Entry 3B1R (X-ray diffraction, 2.00 A resolution); this record covers chains A and D.

[Chain A (and D)]
Protein: Ribokinase, putative
Source organism: Burkholderia thailandensis
Notes: EC 2.7.1.143; chain D of this document is another copy of the same molecule, construct and numbering; everything in this record applies to it too
UniProt: Q2SZE4 (Q2SZE4_BURTA); numbering as in UniProt (aligned over 1-312)
Amino-acid sequence (320 residues; each row starts with the number of its first residue; numbers below 1 keep their minus sign (Met-7 is residue -7)):
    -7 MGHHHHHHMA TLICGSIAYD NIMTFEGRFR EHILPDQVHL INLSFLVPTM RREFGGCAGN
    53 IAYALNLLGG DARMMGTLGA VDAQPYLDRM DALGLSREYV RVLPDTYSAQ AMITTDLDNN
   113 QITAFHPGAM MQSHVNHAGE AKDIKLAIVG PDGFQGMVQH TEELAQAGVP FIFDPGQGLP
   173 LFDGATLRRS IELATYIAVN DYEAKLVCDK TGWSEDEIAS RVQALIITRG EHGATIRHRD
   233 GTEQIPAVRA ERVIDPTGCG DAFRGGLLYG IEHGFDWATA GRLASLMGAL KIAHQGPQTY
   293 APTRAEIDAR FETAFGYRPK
Unresolved in the structure: -7 to 1, 312
Construct notes: expression tag (-7 to 0)
Residues lining bound ligands:
  - adenosine monophosphate (AMP), molecule 1: Ser8, Ala10, Asp12, Gly47, Gly48, Cys49, Asn52, Ala103, Ile105, Gln113, Thr115, Phe117, Met122, Pro143, Asp144, Gln169, Thr249, Gly250, Cys251, Gly252, Asp253, Pro289
  - adenosine monophosphate (AMP), molecule 2: Asn111, Asn192, Thr220, Arg221, Gly222, Glu223, Gly225, Ala226, Ala239, Val240, Ala242, Val245, Cys251, Gly252, Phe255, Ser277, Gly280, Ala281, Ile284
Reported in the primary citation:
  - Mg2+ coordination through a water molecule: Asp166, Gln169, Asn192, Glu195
  - catalytic residues: Asp253 (proposed by the authors, not directly observed)
  - mutagenesis - G170Q: increased catalytic activity on ADO
  - mutagenesis - G170Q: decreased catalytic activity on INO

[How chain A and chain D interact]
Contacting residue pairs (97; chain A residue first):
  Met15(A) - Met104(D)  hydrophobic
  Met15(A) - Ala116(D)  hydrophobic
  Phe21(A) - Ile114(D)  hydrophobic
  Arg22(A) - Pro27(D)  hydrogen bond (side chain-backbone)
  Arg22(A) - Leu32(D)
  His24(A) - Tyr194(D)  hydrogen bond (backbone-side chain)
  Leu26(A) - Tyr194(D)  hydrophobic
  Pro27(A) - Arg22(D)  hydrogen bond (backbone-side chain)
  Gln29(A) - Arg22(D)  hydrogen bond (backbone-side chain)
  Gln29(A) - Asp193(D)
  Gln29(A) - Tyr194(D)
  Val30(A) - Arg22(D)
  Val30(A) - Asp193(D)  hydrogen bond (backbone-side chain)
  Val30(A) - Arg221(D)
  Val30(A) - His224(D)
  His31(A) - Asp110(D)
  His31(A) - Asn111(D)
  His31(A) - Asn112(D)
  His31(A) - Asn192(D)
  His31(A) - Asp193(D)  salt bridge
  His31(A) - Tyr194(D)
  His31(A) - Gly222(D)
  Leu32(A) - Arg22(D)
  Leu32(A) - Ile25(D)  hydrophobic
  Leu32(A) - Asn112(D)  hydrogen bond (backbone-side chain)
  Leu32(A) - Tyr194(D)
  Ile33(A) - Asn112(D)  hydrogen bond (backbone-side chain)
  Ile33(A) - Gln113(D)
  Ile33(A) - Tyr194(D)  hydrophobic
  Asn34(A) - Asn111(D)
  Asn34(A) - Asn112(D)
  Asn34(A) - Gln113(D)
  Asn34(A) - Asn192(D)
  Asn34(A) - Tyr194(D)
  Leu35(A) - Gln113(D)  hydrogen bond (backbone-backbone)
  Leu35(A) - Ile114(D)
  Leu35(A) - Thr115(D)  hydrogen bond (backbone-backbone)
  Ser36(A) - Thr115(D)
  Ser36(A) - Gln169(D)
  Phe37(A) - Thr115(D)  hydrogen bond (backbone-backbone)
  Phe37(A) - Ala116(D)
  Phe37(A) - Phe117(D)  hydrogen bond (backbone-backbone)
  Leu38(A) - Phe117(D)
  Val39(A) - Ala116(D)  hydrophobic
  Val39(A) - Phe117(D)  hydrogen bond (backbone-backbone)
  Val39(A) - His118(D)
  Pro40(A) - His118(D)  hydrogen bond (backbone-side chain)
  Gln102(A) - Met42(D)
  Met104(A) - Met15(D)  hydrophobic
  Met104(A) - Met42(D)  hydrophobic
  Thr106(A) - Thr106(D)  hydrogen bond
  Asp110(A) - Val30(D)
  Asp110(A) - His31(D)
  Asn111(A) - His31(D)
  Asn111(A) - Asn34(D)  hydrogen bond (backbone-side chain)
  Asn112(A) - His31(D)
  Asn112(A) - Leu32(D)  hydrogen bond (side chain-backbone)
  Asn112(A) - Ile33(D)  hydrogen bond (side chain-backbone)
  Gln113(A) - Ile33(D)
  Gln113(A) - Asn34(D)
  Gln113(A) - Leu35(D)  hydrogen bond (backbone-backbone)
  Ile114(A) - Ile33(D)  hydrophobic
  Ile114(A) - Leu35(D)
  Ile114(A) - Phe37(D)  hydrophobic
  Thr115(A) - Leu35(D)  hydrogen bond (backbone-backbone)
  Thr115(A) - Ser36(D)
  Thr115(A) - Phe37(D)  hydrogen bond (backbone-backbone)
  Ala116(A) - Met15(D)  hydrophobic
  Ala116(A) - Phe37(D)
  Ala116(A) - Val39(D)  hydrophobic
  Phe117(A) - Ser36(D)
  Phe117(A) - Phe37(D)  hydrogen bond (backbone-backbone)
  Phe117(A) - Leu38(D)
  Phe117(A) - Val39(D)  hydrogen bond (backbone-backbone)
  His118(A) - Val39(D)
  His118(A) - Pro40(D)
  His118(A) - Thr41(D)
  His118(A) - Met42(D)
  Gln169(A) - Ser36(D)
  Asn192(A) - His31(D)
  Asn192(A) - Asn34(D)  hydrogen bond
  Asp193(A) - Gln29(D)  hydrogen bond (backbone-side chain)
  Asp193(A) - Val30(D)  hydrogen bond (side chain-backbone)
  Asp193(A) - His31(D)  salt bridge
  Tyr194(A) - His24(D)  hydrogen bond (side chain-backbone)
  Tyr194(A) - Leu26(D)  hydrophobic
  Tyr194(A) - Gln29(D)
  Tyr194(A) - His31(D)
  Tyr194(A) - Leu32(D)
  Tyr194(A) - Ile33(D)  hydrophobic
  Tyr194(A) - Asn34(D)  hydrogen bond (side chain-backbone)
  Glu195(A) - Asn34(D)
  Lys197(A) - Leu26(D)
  Thr220(A) - His31(D)
  Arg221(A) - Val30(D)
  Gly222(A) - His31(D)
  His224(A) - Val30(D)
Also at the interface, not in a pair above, chain A (44 interface residues in all): Ile25, Thr41, Met42, Pro119
Also at the interface, not in a pair above, chain D (43 interface residues in all): Phe21, Pro119, Glu195, Lys197, Thr220

[Summary]
Chain A and chain D form an interface of 44 and 43 residues respectively, with 27 hydrogen bonds and 2 salt
bridges. Among the polar pairs are His31(A)-Asp193(D), Arg22(A)-Pro27(D) and His24(A)-Tyr194(D). Bound to
chain A: adenosine monophosphate. From the paper: the catalytic residue Asp253(A); G170Q of chain A increases
catalytic activity on ADO.
Chain A and chain D are both Ribokinase, putative (Burkholderia thailandensis); the structure, Structure of
Burkholderia thailandensis nucleoside kinase (BthNK) in complex with AMP-Mg-AMP, was determined by X-ray
diffraction (same publication as 3B1N, 3B1O, 3B1P and 3B1Q).
